9L5T - chains 6 and L of the 42 polymer chains in the assembly; structure by electron microscopy, 3.50 A resolution.

# Chain 6
Molecule: U6 snRNA
From: Chaetomium thermophilum (strain DSM 1495 / CBS 144.50 / IMI 039719)
Sequence (101 nucleotides; row label = number of the first residue in the row):
     1 GCCCUUCGGG GCAUUUGGUC AAUUUGAAAC GAUACAGAGA AGAUUAGCAU GGCCCCUGCA
    61 CUAAGGAUGA CACGCUACUC AAAGAGACGC UACCAAUUUU U
Disordered / not traced: 91-101

# Chain L
Molecule: Putative pre-mRNA splicing protein
From: Chaetomium thermophilum (strain DSM 1495 / CBS 144.50 / IMI 039719)
UniProtKB: G0S8A6 (G0S8A6_CHATD); residue numbers follow UniProt; this construct covers 1-768
Chain sequence (768 residues; row label = number of the first residue in the row):
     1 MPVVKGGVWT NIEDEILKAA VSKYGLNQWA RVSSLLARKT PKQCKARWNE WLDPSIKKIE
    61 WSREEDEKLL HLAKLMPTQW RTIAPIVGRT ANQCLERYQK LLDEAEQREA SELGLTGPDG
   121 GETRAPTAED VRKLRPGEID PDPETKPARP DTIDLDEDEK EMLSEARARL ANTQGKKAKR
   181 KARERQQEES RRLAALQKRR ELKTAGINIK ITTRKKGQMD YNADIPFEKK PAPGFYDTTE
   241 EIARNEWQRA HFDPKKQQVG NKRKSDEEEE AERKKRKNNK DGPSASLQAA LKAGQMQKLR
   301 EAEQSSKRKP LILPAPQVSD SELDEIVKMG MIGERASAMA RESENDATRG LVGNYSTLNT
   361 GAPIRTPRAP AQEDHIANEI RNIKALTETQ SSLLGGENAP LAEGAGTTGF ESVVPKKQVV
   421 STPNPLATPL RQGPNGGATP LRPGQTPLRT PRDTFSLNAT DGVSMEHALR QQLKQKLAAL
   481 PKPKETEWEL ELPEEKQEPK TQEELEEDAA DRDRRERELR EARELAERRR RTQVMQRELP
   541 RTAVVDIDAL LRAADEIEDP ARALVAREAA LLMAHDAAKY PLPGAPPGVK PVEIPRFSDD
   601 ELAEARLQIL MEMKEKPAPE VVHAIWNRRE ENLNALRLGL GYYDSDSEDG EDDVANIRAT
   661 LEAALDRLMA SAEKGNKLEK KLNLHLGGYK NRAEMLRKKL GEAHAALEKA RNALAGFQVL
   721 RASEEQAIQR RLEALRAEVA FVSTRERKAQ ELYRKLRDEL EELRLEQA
Disordered / not traced: 1-3, 261-281, 344-360, 406-495

# Interface between chain 6 and chain L
Residue-residue contacts - 29 pairs, chain 6 then chain L:
  A38(6) / Arg-180(L)  phosphate contact
  G39(6) / Lys-176(L)  phosphate contact
  G39(6) / Lys-177(L)  sugar contact
  G39(6) / Arg-180(L)  salt bridge to the phosphate
  A40(6) / Gly-175(L)  phosphate contact
  A40(6) / Lys-176(L)  salt bridge to the phosphate
  A41(6) / Lys-23(L)  base contact
  A41(6) / Tyr-24(L)  base contact
  A41(6) / Gln-28(L)  base contact
  A41(6) / Arg-31(L)  salt bridge to the phosphate
  A41(6) / Asn-172(L)  hydrogen bond to the sugar
  A41(6) / Thr-173(L)  sugar contact
  G42(6) / Tyr-24(L)  hydrogen bond to the phosphate
  G42(6) / Arg-31(L)  salt bridge to the phosphate
  G42(6) / Ser-34(L)  base contact
  G42(6) / Arg-169(L)  hydrogen bond to the sugar
  G42(6) / Asn-172(L)  sugar contact
  U44(6) / Lys-176(L)  salt bridge to the phosphate
  C53(6) / Met-219(L)  base contact
  C53(6) / Tyr-221(L)  hydrogen bond to the base
  C53(6) / Phe-227(L)  base contact
  A67(6) / Lys-177(L)  hydrogen bond to the base
  C71(6) / Lys-177(L)  salt bridge to the phosphate
  C71(6) / Lys-181(L)  salt bridge to the phosphate
  A72(6) / Lys-181(L)  phosphate contact
  C73(6) / Lys-177(L)  base contact
  C73(6) / Ala-178(L)  base contact
  C73(6) / Arg-185(L)  sugar contact
  G74(6) / Arg-185(L)  hydrogen bond to the sugar
Also at the interface, not in a pair above, chain 6 (14 interface residues in all): G37, C54
Also at the interface, not in a pair above, chain L (21 interface residues in all): Ala-30, Gln-174, Gly-217

# Summary
14 residues of chain 6 face 21 of chain L across their interface; the contacts include 6 hydrogen bonds and 7
salt bridges. Among the polar pairs are C53(6)/Tyr-221(L), A67(6)/Lys-177(L) and A41(6)/Asn-172(L).
Here chain 6 is U6 snRNA and chain L is Putative pre-mRNA splicing protein, both from Chaetomium thermophilum
(strain DSM 1495 / CBS 144.50 / IMI 039719). Entry 9L5T (Cryo-EM structure of the thermophile spliceosome
(state B*Q2)) was determined by electron microscopy together with 9L5R and 9L5S from the same study.
